6VVV - chains C and E of the 10 polymer chains in the assembly; structure by X-ray diffraction, 3.20 A resolution.

== Chain C ==
Protein: DNA-directed RNA polymerase subunit beta
Source organism: Mycolicibacterium smegmatis (strain ATCC 700084 / mc(2)155)
Notes: EC 2.7.7.6
UniProt: P60281 (RPOB_MYCS2); residues 1-1169 here = UniProt positions 1-1169
Sequence (1169 residues; row label = number of the first residue in the row):
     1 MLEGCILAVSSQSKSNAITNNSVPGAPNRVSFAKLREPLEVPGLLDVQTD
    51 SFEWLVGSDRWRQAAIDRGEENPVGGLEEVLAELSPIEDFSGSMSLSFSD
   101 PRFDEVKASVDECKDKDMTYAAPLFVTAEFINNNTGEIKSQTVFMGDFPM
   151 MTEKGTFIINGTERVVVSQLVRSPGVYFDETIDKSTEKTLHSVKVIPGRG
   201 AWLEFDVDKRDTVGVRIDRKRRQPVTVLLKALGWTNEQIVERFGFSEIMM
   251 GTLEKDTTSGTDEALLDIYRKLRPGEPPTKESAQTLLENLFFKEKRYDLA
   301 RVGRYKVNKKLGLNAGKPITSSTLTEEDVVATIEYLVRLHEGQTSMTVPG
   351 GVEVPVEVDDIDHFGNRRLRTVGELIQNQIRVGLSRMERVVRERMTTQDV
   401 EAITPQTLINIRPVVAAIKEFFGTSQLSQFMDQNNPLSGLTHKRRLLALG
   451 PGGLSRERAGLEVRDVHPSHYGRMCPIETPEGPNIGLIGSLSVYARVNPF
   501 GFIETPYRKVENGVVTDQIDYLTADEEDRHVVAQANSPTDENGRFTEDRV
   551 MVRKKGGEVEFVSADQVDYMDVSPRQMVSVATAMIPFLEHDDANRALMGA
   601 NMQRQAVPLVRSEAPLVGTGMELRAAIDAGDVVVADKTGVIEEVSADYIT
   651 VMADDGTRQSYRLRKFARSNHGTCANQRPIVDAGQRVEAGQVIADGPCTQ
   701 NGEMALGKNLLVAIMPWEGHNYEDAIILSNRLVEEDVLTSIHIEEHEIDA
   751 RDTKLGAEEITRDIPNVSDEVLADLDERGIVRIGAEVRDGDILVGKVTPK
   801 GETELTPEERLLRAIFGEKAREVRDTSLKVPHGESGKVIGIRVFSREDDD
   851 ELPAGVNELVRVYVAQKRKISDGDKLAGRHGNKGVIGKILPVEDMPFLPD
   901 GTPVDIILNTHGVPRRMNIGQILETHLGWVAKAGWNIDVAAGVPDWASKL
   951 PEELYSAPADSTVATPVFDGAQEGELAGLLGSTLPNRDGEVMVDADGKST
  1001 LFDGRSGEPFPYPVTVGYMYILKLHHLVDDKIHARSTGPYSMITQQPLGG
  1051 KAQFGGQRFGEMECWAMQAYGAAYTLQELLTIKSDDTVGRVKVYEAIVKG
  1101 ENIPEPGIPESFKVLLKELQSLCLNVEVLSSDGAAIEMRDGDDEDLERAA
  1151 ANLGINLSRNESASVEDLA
Unresolved in the structure: 1-20, 62-72, 88-100, 126-146, 174-365, 450-485, 507-519, 532-574, 1140-1169
Sequence notes: conflict Leu447 (Ser in P60281)
Curated features (UniProtKB/Swiss-Prot):
  - mutagenesis: Gln429 (Q429K/L: Rifampicin (Rif) resistant), Asp432 (D432V: Rifampicin (Rif) resistant; D432Y: Rifampicin (Rif) resistant; RbpA no longer rescues transcription in the presence of Rif. Decreased affinity for Rif, no change in affinity for RbpA), His442 (H442D/L/P/R/Y: Rifampicin (Rif) resistant), Arg445 (R445L/P: Rifampicin (Rif) resistant), Leu449 (L449P: Rifampicin (Rif) resistant)

== Chain E ==
Protein: DNA-directed RNA polymerase subunit omega
Source organism: Mycolicibacterium smegmatis (strain ATCC 700084 / mc(2)155)
Notes: EC 2.7.7.6
UniProt: A0QWT1 (RPOZ_MYCS2); residues 1-107 here = UniProt positions 1-107
Sequence (107 residues; each row starts with the number of its first residue):
     1 MSTPHADAQLNAADDLGIDSSAASAYDTPLGITNPPIDELLSRASSKYAL
    51 VIYAAKRARQINDYYNQLGDGILEYVGPLVEPGLQEKPLSIALREIHGDL
   101 LEHTEGE
Unresolved in the structure: 1-24, 68-72, 107

== How chain C and chain E interact ==
Contacting residue pairs - 8 pairs, chain C then chain E:
  Tyr1070(C) - Tyr48(E)  hydrogen bond (backbone-side chain)
  Gly1071(C) - Tyr48(E)
  Tyr1074(C) - Ile52(E)  hydrophobic
  Gly1100(C) - Asn62(E)
  Asn1102(C) - Arg59(E)  hydrogen bond (side chain-backbone)
  Asn1102(C) - Asn62(E)
  Asn1102(C) - Asp63(E)
  Ile1103(C) - Arg59(E)  hydrogen bond (backbone-side chain)
Other interface residues (no listed pair), chain C (7 interface residues in all): Glu1101
Other interface residues (no listed pair), chain E (6 interface residues in all): Asn66

== Summary ==
The interface between chain C and chain E involves 7 residues on one side and 6 on the other; the contacts
include 3 hydrogen bonds. Polar pairs include Tyr1070(C)-Tyr48(E), Asn1102(C)-Arg59(E) and
Ile1103(C)-Arg59(E). From UniProt: 5 mutagenesis sites on chain C.
Chain C is DNA-directed RNA polymerase subunit beta and chain E is DNA-directed RNA polymerase subunit omega,
both from Mycolicibacterium smegmatis (strain ATCC 700084 / mc(2)155); the structure, Crystal structure of a
Mycobacterium smegmatis transcription initiation complex with Rifampicin-resistant RNA polymerase, was
determined by X-ray diffraction, deposited together with 6VVS, 6VVT, 6VVX, 6VVY, 6VVZ and 6VW0.
